PDB entry 5Y2J | X-ray diffraction, 2.55 A resolution | chains A and D of the 4 polymer chains in the assembly

[Chain A (and D)]
Name: Nonstructural protein 4
From: Bovine rotavirus G10
Notes: chain D of this document is another copy of the same molecule, construct and numbering; everything in this record applies to it too
UniProtKB: Q6QT01 (Q6QT01_9REOV); residue numbers follow UniProt; this construct covers 95-146
Sequence (53 residues; each row starts with the number of its first residue):
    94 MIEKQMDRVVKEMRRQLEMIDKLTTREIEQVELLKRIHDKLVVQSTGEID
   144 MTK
Disordered / not traced: 94-95, 139-146 (chain D: 138-146)
Differences from the reference sequence: expression tag (94)
Metal / ion sites: Ni2+: His131 (shared with 3 residues of chain B)

[Interface between chain A and chain D]
Residue-residue contacts - 14 pairs, chain A then chain D:
  Met106(A) - Gln123(D)
  Ile113(A) - Glu120(D)
  Glu120(A) - Gln109(D)
  Glu120(A) - Met112(D)
  Glu120(A) - Ile113(D)
  Gln123(A) - Gln109(D)  hydrogen bond
  Leu127(A) - Val102(D)  hydrophobic
  Leu127(A) - Glu105(D)
  Leu127(A) - Met106(D)  hydrophobic
  Ile130(A) - Val102(D)  hydrophobic
  His131(A) - Met99(D)
  His131(A) - Val102(D)
  Leu134(A) - Met94(D)
  Leu134(A) - Gln98(D)
Interface residues without a listed pair, chain A (10 interface residues in all): Val124, Val135

[Summary]
The interface between chain A and chain D involves 10 residues on one side and 11 on the other; the contacts
include 1 hydrogen bond. Its one hydrogen-bonded contact is Gln123(A)-Gln109(D).
Chain A and chain D are both Nonstructural protein 4 (Bovine rotavirus G10); the structure, Crystal structure
of the oligomerization domain of NSP4 from rotavirus strain MF66, was determined by X-ray diffraction,
deposited together with 5Y2E and 5Y2H.
